PDB entry 1OBZ | X-ray diffraction, 1.70 A resolution | chains A and P of the 3 polymer chains in the assembly

[Chain A]
Name: Syntenin 1
From: Homo sapiens
Notes: fragment: pdz2, residues 113-273
UniProt: O00560 (SDB1_HUMAN); residues 113-273 here = UniProt positions 113-273
Amino-acid sequence (166 residues; row label = number of the first residue in the row):
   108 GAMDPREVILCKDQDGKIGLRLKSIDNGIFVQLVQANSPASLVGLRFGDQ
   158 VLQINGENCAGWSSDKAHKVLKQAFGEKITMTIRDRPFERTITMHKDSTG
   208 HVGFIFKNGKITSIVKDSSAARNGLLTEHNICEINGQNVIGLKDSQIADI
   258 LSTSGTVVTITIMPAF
Not modelled in the structure: 108-110
Swiss-Prot annotation at these positions:
  - binding site (a 1,2-diacyl-sn-glycero-3-phospho-(1D-myo-inositol-4,5-bisphosphate)): Asn215, Lys250, Asp251
  - mutagenesis: Lys214 (K214A: Disruption of the cooperative binding of C-terminal peptides from FZD7 and phosphatidylinositol-4,5-bisphosphate ...), Asn215 (N215D: Disruption of the cooperative binding of C-terminal peptides from FZD7 and phosphatidylinositol-4,5-bisphosphate), Lys250 (K250A: Disruption of the cooperative binding of C-terminal peptides from FZD7 and phosphatidylinositol-4,5-bisphosphate ...)

[Chain P]
Name: Interleukin 5 receptor alpha
Notes: fragment: last 8 residues, residues 413-420
UniProt: Q01344 (IL5R_HUMAN); residues 1-8 here correspond to UniProt positions 413-420 (UniProt number = residue number + 412)
Amino-acid sequence (8 residues; row label = number of the first residue in the row):
     1 ETLEDSVF
Not modelled in the structure: 1-4

[Interface between chain A and chain P]
Pairs across the interface - 15 pairs, chain A then chain P:
  His208(A) with Val7(P); Phe8(P)
  Val209(A) with Phe8(P), hydrogen bond (backbone-backbone)
  Gly210(A) with Phe8(P), hydrogen bond (backbone-backbone)
  Phe211(A) with Val7(P); Phe8(P), hydrogen bond (backbone-backbone)
  Ile212(A) with Asp5(P); Ser6(P); Val7(P), hydrophobic
  Phe213(A) with Asp5(P), hydrogen bond (backbone-backbone); Phe8(P), hydrophobic
  Val222(A) with Val7(P), hydrophobic
  Asp251(A) with Asp5(P)
  Ala255(A) with Phe8(P), hydrophobic
  Leu258(A) with Phe8(P), hydrophobic
Also at the interface, not in a pair above, chain A (12 interface residues in all): Lys214, Ser259

[In short]
12 residues of chain A face 4 of chain P across their interface, with 4 hydrogen bonds. Polar contacts include
Gly210(A)-Phe8(P), Val209(A)-Phe8(P) and Phe211(A)-Phe8(P). From UniProt: 3 residues binding
1,2-diacyl-sn-glycero-3-phospho-(1D-myo-inositol-4,5-bisphosphate) and 3 mutagenesis sites on chain A.
Chain A is Syntenin 1 (Homo sapiens) and chain P is Interleukin 5 receptor alpha; the structure, Crystal
structure of the complex of the PDZ tandem of syntenin with an interleukin 5 receptor ..., was determined by
X-ray diffraction (same publication as 1NTE, 1OBY and 1OBX).
